2B8K - chains A and F of the 12 polymer chains in the assembly; structure by X-ray diffraction, 4.15 A resolution (low resolution: residue-level contacts below are approximate; hydrogen-bond / salt-bridge calls are withheld).

# Chain A
Name: DNA-directed RNA polymerase II largest subunit
From: Saccharomyces cerevisiae
Notes: EC 2.7.7.6
Reference sequence: P04050 (RPB1_YEAST); residues 1-1733 here = UniProt positions 1-1733
Chain sequence (1733 residues; row label = number of the first residue in the row):
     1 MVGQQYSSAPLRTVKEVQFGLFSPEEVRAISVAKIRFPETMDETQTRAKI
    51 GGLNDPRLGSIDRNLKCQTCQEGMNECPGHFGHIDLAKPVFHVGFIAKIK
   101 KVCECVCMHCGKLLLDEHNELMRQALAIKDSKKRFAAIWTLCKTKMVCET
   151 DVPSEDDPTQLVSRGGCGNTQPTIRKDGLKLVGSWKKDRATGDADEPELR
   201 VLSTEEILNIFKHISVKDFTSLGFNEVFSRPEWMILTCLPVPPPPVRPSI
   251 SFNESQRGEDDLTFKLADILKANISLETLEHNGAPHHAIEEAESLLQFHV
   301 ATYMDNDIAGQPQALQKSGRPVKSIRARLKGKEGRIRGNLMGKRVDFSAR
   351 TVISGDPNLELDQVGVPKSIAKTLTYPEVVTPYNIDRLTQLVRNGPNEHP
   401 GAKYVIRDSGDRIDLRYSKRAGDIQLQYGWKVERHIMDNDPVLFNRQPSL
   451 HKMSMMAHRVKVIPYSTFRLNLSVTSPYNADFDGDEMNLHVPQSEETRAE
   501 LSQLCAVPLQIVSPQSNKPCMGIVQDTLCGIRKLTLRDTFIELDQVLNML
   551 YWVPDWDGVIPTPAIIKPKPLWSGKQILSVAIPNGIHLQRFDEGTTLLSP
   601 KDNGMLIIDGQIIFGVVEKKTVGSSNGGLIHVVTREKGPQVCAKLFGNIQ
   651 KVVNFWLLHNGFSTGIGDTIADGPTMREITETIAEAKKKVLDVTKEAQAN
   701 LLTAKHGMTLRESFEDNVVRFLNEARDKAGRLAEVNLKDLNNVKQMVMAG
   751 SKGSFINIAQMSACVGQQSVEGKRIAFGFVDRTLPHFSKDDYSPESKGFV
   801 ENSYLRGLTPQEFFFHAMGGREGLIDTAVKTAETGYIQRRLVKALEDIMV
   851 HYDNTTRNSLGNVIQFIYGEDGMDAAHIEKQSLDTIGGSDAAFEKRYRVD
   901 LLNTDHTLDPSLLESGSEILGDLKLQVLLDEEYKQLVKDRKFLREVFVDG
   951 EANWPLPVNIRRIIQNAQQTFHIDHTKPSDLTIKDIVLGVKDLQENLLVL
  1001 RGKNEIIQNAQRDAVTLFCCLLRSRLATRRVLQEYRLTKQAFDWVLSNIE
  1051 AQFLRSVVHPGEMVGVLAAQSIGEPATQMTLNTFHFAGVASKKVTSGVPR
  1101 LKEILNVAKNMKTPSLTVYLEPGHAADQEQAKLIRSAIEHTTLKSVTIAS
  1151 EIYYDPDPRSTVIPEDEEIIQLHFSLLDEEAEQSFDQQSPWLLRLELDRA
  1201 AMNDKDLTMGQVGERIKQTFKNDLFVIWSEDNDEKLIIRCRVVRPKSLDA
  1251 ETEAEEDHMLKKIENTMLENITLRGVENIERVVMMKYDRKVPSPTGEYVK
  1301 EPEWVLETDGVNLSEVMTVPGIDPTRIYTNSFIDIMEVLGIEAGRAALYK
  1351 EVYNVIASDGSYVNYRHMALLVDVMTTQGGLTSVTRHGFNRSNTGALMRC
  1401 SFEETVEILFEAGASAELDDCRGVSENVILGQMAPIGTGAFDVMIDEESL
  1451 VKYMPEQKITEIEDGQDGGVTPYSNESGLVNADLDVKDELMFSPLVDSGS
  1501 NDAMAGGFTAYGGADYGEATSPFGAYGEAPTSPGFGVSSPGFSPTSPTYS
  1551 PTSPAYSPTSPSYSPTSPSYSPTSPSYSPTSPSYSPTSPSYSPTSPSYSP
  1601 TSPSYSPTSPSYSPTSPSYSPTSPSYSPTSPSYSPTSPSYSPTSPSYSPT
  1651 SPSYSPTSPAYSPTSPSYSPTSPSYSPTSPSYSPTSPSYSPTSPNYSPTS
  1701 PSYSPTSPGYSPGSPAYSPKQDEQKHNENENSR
Not modelled in the structure: 1, 187-194, 1082-1091, 1177-1186, 1244-1253, 1456-1733
Disulfide bonds: C67-C77
Ion coordination: Zn2+ site 1: C67, H80; Zn2+ site 2: C148, C167
Curated features (UniProtKB/Swiss-Prot):
  - region: P248 to D260 (Lid loop), N306 to K323 (Rudder loop), P810 to E822 (Bridging helix)
  - binding site (Zn(2+)): C67, C70, C77, H80, C107, C110, C148, C167
  - binding site (Mg(2+)): D481, D483, D485
  - modified residue: T1471 (Phosphothreonine)
  - cross-link (Glycyl lysine isopeptide (Lys-Gly)): K695 (interchain with G-Cter in ubiquitin), K1246 (interchain with G-Cter in ubiquitin), K1350 (interchain with G-Cter in ubiquitin)

# Chain F
Name: DNA-directed RNA polymerases I, II, and III 23 kDa polypeptide
From: Saccharomyces cerevisiae
Notes: EC 2.7.7.6
Reference sequence: P20435 (RPB6_YEAST); residues 1-155 here = UniProt positions 1-155
Chain sequence (155 residues; numbered 1 to 155; the number before each row is that of its first residue):
     1 MSDYEEAFNDGNENFEDFDVEHFSDEETYEEKPQFKDGETTDANGKTIVT
    51 GGNGPEDFQQHEQIRRKTLKEKAIPKDQRATTPYMTKYERARILGTRALQ
   101 ISMNAPVFVDLEGETDPLRIAMKELAEKKIPLVIRRYLPDGSFEDWSVEE
   151 LIVDL
Not modelled in the structure: 1-71
Curated features (UniProtKB/Swiss-Prot):
  - region: L111 to L132 (Leucine-zipper)
  - modified residue: S24 (Phosphoserine)

# Interface between chain A and chain F
Contacting residue pairs (71):
  V379(A) with S102(F)
  V380(A) with N104(F)
  T381(A) with S102(F); N104(F)
  P382(A) with N104(F)
  Y383(A) with V107(F); T115(F); I120(F)
  E495(A) with A98(F); L99(F); S102(F); P117(F)
  E496(A) with G95(F); T96(F); L99(F)
  A499(A) with G95(F)
  Q503(A) with R90(F)
  L504(A) with Y88(F); A91(F)
  Y852(A) with T81(F); T86(F); E89(F); R136(F); Y137(F)
  D853(A) with L138(F); P139(F)
  R857(A) with P139(F)
  D874(A) with K87(F)
  R1001(A) with A80(F); T81(F); P83(F)
  L1054(A) with Y84(F)
  R1055(A) with D154(F)
  H1059(A) with M85(F); T86(F); K87(F)
  G1061(A) with Y88(F)
  E1062(A) with K87(F); Y88(F)
  M1433(A) with R92(F)
  G1437(A) with Y88(F)
  T1438(A) with Y88(F); R92(F)
  G1439(A) with R92(F)
  F1441(A) with Y88(F); E89(F); R92(F); I134(F); R135(F)
  D1442(A) with V133(F); I134(F); R135(F); Y137(F)
  V1443(A) with R92(F); L132(F); V133(F)
  M1444(A) with P131(F); L132(F); V133(F); R135(F)
  I1445(A) with P131(F)
  D1446(A) with P131(F); V133(F)
  L1450(A) with F108(F); P131(F)
  Y1453(A) with F108(F); K128(F); K129(F); I130(F); P131(F); E149(F)
Also at the interface, not in a pair above, chain A (41 interface residues in all): Y428, G429, S502, N854, A1051, P1060, R1422, A1440, S1449
Also at the interface, not in a pair above, chain F (44 interface residues in all): T82, L94, I101, L111, L118, D145, L155

# In short
The interface between chain A and chain F involves 41 residues on one side and 44 on the other. C67(A) and
H80(A) coordinate Zn2+ site 1. UniProt lists 8 Zn2+-binding residues and 3 Mg2+-binding residues on chain A.
Here chain A is DNA-directed RNA polymerase II largest subunit and chain F is DNA-directed RNA polymerases I,
II, and III 23 kDa polypeptide, both from Saccharomyces cerevisiae. Entry 2B8K (12-subunit RNA Polymerase II)
was determined by X-ray diffraction.
